8IA2 - chains B and H of the 6 polymer chains in the assembly; structure by electron microscopy, 3.21 A resolution.

Chain B:
Molecule: Guanine nucleotide-binding protein G(o) subunit alpha
Organism: Homo sapiens
Reference sequence: P09471 (GNAO_HUMAN); the construct has insertions or renumbered stretches relative to UniProt, so the offset changes along the chain: 4-54 = UniProt 4-54; 171-173 = UniProt 55-57; 182-354 = UniProt 182-354
Sequence (250 residues; each row starts with the number of its first residue; note: 116 numbers in that range are skipped by the numbering (no residue carries them; nothing is unmodelled there); numbers below 1 keep their minus sign (Met-11 is residue -11)):
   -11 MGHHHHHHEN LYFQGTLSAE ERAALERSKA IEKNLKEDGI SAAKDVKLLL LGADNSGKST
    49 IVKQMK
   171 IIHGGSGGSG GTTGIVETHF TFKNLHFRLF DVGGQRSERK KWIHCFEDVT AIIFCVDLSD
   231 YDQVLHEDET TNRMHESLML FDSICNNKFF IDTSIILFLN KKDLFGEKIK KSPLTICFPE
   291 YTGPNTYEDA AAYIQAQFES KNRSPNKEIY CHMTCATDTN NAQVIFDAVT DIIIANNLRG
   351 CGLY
Not modelled in the structure: -11 to 5, 171-181, 231-243
Sequence notes: initiating methionine (-11); expression tag (-10 to 3); engineered mutation Asp42 (Gly in P09471), Asn43 (Glu in P09471), Asp227 (Ala in P09471), Asp230 (Gly in P09471), Ala332 (Ile in P09471), Ile335 (Val in P09471); linker (174-181)
UniProt features mapped onto this chain:
  - region: Lys35 to Ala41, Ser44 to Thr48 (G1 motif), Phe197 to Arg206 (G3 motif), Ile266 to Asp273 (G4 motif), Thr324 to Thr329 (G5 motif)
  - binding site (GTP): Lys46, Ser47, Thr48, Asn270, Asp273, Cys325
  - binding site (Mg(2+)): Ser47, Thr182
  - modified residue: Gln205 (5-glutamyl histamine), Cys351 (ADP-ribosylcysteine)
  - lipidation: Cys351 (S-palmitoyl cysteine)

Chain H:
Molecule: Antibody fragment - ScFv16
Organism: Mus musculus
Notes: antibody fragment or engineered binder
Sequence (248 residues; row label = number of the first residue in the row):
     1 DVQLVESGGG LVQPGGSRKL SCSASGFAFS SFGMHWVRQA PEKGLEWVAY ISSGSGTIYY
    61 ADTVKGRFTI SRDDPKNTLF LQMTSLRSED TAMYYCVRSI YYYGSSPFDF WGQGTTLTVS
   121 SGGGGSGGGG SGGGGSDIVM TQATSSVPVT PGESVSISCR SSKSLLHSNG NTYLYWFLQR
   181 PGQSPQLLIY RMSNLASGVP DRFSGSGSGT AFTLTISRLE AEDVGVYYCM QHLEYPLTFG
   241 AGTKLELK
Not modelled in the structure: 123-135, 236-237, 248
Disulfides: Cys22-Cys96, Cys159-Cys229

Chain B / chain H interface:
Pairs across the interface - 12 pairs, chain B then chain H:
  Ala7(B) - Tyr173(H)  hydrophobic
  Ala7(B) - Leu233(H)  hydrophobic
  Glu8(B) - Tyr101(H)
  Glu8(B) - Tyr173(H)  hydrogen bond
  Glu8(B) - His232(H)
  Ala11(B) - Tyr101(H)  hydrophobic
  Ala12(B) - Tyr101(H)
  Glu14(B) - Ser52(H)  hydrogen bond
  Glu14(B) - Ser53(H)
  Glu14(B) - Gly56(H)
  Glu14(B) - Thr57(H)  hydrogen bond
  Arg15(B) - Tyr102(H)
Other interface residues (no listed pair), chain H (14 interface residues in all): Ser31, Tyr50, Pro107, His167, Tyr175

In short:
The interface between chain B and chain H involves 6 residues on one side and 14 on the other; the contacts
include 3 hydrogen bonds. Polar contacts include Glu8(B)-Tyr173(H), Glu14(B)-Ser52(H) and Glu14(B)-Thr57(H).
Chain B is Guanine nucleotide-binding protein G(o) subunit alpha (Homo sapiens) and chain H is Antibody
fragment - ScFv16 (Mus musculus); the structure, Structure of C5a bound human C5aR1 in complex with Go
(Composite map), was determined by electron microscopy (same publication as 8HPT, 8HQC, 8I95, 8I97, 8I9A, 8I9L
and 3 further entries).
